Entry 1Y22 (X-ray diffraction, 2.16 A resolution); this record covers chains C and D of the 4 polymer chains in the assembly.

== Chain C ==
Name: Hemoglobin alpha chain
Source organism: Homo sapiens
UniProt: P69905 (HBA_HUMAN); residues 1-141 here = UniProt positions 1-141
Amino-acid sequence (141 residues; numbered 1 to 141; the number before each row is that of its first residue):
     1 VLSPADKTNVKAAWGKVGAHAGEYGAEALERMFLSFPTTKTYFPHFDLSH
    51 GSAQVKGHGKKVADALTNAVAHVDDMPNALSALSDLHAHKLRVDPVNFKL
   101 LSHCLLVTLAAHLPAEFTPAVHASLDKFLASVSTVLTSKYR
Ion coordination: heme Fe near His87 (its only coordinating residue here)
Ligand contacts: heme (HEM): Met32, Thr39, Tyr42, Phe43, His45, Phe46, His58, Lys61, Val62, Ala65, Leu66, Leu83, Leu86, His87, Leu91, Val93, Asn97, Phe98, Leu101, Leu136
UniProt features mapped onto this chain:
  - site: Lys61 (Not glycated)
  - natural variant: Asp6 (A6D: In J-Toronto; this construct carries the variant), Ala13 (A13D: In J-Paris 1/J-Aljezur), Glu27 (A27E: In Shenyang; this construct carries the variant), Lys61 (K61N: In Zambia; deletion: In Clinic), Asp64 (A64D: In Pontoise; this construct carries the variant), Asp75 (D75A: In Lille; D75G: In Chapel Hill; D75N: In G-Pest), Ala111 (A111D: In Petah Tikva)

== Chain D ==
Name: Hemoglobin beta chain
Source organism: Homo sapiens
UniProt: P68871 (HBB_HUMAN); numbering as in UniProt (aligned over 1-146)
Amino-acid sequence (146 residues; each row starts with the number of its first residue):
     1 MHLTPEEKSAVTALWGKVNVDEVGGEALGRLLAVYPWTQRFFESFGDLST
    51 PDAVMGNPKVKAHGKKVLGAFSDGLAHLDNLKGTFATLSELHCDKLHVDP
   101 ENFRLLGNVLVCVLAHHFGKEFTPPVQAAYQKVVAGVANALAHKYH
Sequence notes: engineered mutation Met1 (Val in P68871), Ala33 (Val in P68871)
Ion coordination: heme Fe near His92 (its only coordinating residue here)
Ligand contacts: heme (HEM): Leu31, Thr38, Phe41, Phe42, Phe45, His63, Lys66, Val67, Ala70, Phe71, Phe85, Leu88, Leu91, His92, Leu96, Val98, Asn102, Phe103, Leu106, Val137, Leu141
UniProt features mapped onto this chain:
  - natural variant: Leu3 (H3L: In Graz; this construct carries the variant), Glu7 (E7A: In G-Makassar; E7K: In Hb C; E7Q: In Machida; E7V: In SKCA), Lys8 (E8K: In G-Siriraj; this construct carries the variant), Val11 (A11V: In Iraq-Halabja; this construct carries the variant), Gly16 (W16G: In Randwick; this construct carries the variant), Val23 (E23V: In D-Granada; this construct carries the variant), Gly24 (V24G: In Miyashiro; this construct carries the variant), Gly25 (G25D: In Moscva; G25R: In Riverdale-Bronx; G25V: In Savannah), Leu32 (L32P: In Yokohama), Arg40 (Q40R: In Tianshui; this construct carries the variant), Phe42 (F42Y: In Mequon; deletion: In Bruxelles), Ala53 (D53A: In Ocho Rios; this construct carries the variant), 10 further natural variant entries in UniProt

== Interface between chain C and chain D ==
Residue-residue contacts (36):
  Glu30(C) with Pro124(D)
  Arg31(C) with Phe122(D), hydrogen bond (side chain-backbone); Thr123(D); Pro124(D); Gln127(D), hydrogen bond
  Leu34(C) with Pro124(D), hydrophobic; Ala128(D)
  Ser35(C) with Gln127(D); Ala128(D); Gln131(D)
  Phe36(C) with Gln131(D)
  His103(C) with Asn108(D); Gln127(D); Gln131(D), hydrogen bond
  Cys104(C) with Gln127(D)
  Val107(C) with Val111(D), hydrophobic; Cys112(D), hydrophobic; Ala115(D); Gln127(D)
  Ala110(C) with Cys112(D); His116(D)
  Ala111(C) with Ala115(D); Gly119(D)
  Pro114(C) with His116(D)
  Phe117(C) with Arg30(D), hydrogen bond (backbone-side chain); His116(D)
  Thr118(C) with Arg30(D), hydrogen bond (backbone-side chain)
  Pro119(C) with Arg30(D); Met55(D), hydrophobic
  His122(C) with Arg30(D), hydrogen bond; Val34(D); Cys112(D)
  Ala123(C) with Ala33(D); Val34(D), hydrophobic
  Asp126(C) with Val34(D); Tyr35(D)
Also at the interface, not in a pair above, chain C (19 interface residues in all): Leu106, Ala120
Also at the interface, not in a pair above, chain D (20 interface residues in all): Pro51, Lys120, Pro125

== Summary ==
The interface between chain C and chain D involves 19 residues on one side and 20 on the other, with 6
hydrogen bonds. Among the polar pairs are Arg31(C)-Phe122(D), Arg31(C)-Gln127(D) and His103(C)-Gln131(D).
Bound to chain C: heme. Ligands of chain D: heme.
Chain C is Hemoglobin alpha chain and chain D is Hemoglobin beta chain, both from Homo sapiens; the structure,
T-To-T(High) quaternary transitions in human hemoglobin: betaV33A deoxy low-salt (1 test set), was determined
by X-ray diffraction (same publication as 1XXT, 1XY0, 1XZ5, 1XZ7, 1XZU, 1XZV and 45 further entries).
